Entry 4JDI (X-ray diffraction, 1.85 A resolution); this record covers chains A and B.

# Chain A
Molecule: Serine/threonine-protein kinase PAK 4
From: Homo sapiens
Notes: EC 2.7.11.1
UniProtKB: O96013 (PAK4_HUMAN); residues 286-591 here = UniProt positions 286-591
Chain sequence (346 residues; numbered 246 to 591; the number before each row is that of its first residue):
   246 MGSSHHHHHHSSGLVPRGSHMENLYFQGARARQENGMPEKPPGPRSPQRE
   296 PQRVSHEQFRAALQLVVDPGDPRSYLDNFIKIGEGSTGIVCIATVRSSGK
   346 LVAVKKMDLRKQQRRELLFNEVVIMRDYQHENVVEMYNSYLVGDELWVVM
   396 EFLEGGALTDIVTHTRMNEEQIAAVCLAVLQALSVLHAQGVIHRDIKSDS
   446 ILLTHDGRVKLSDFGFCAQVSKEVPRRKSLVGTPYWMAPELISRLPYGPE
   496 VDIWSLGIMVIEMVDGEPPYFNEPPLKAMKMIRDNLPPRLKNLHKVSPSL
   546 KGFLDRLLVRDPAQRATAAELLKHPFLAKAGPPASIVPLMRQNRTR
Not modelled in the structure: 246-299, 590-591
Construct notes: expression tag (246-285)
Modified / non-standard residues: Ser474 (phosphoserine; SEP)
Ion coordination: Mg2+ site 1: Asp458 (together with AMP-PNP)
Small-molecule neighbours: AMP-PNP (ANP; phosphoaminophosphonic acid-adenylate ester): Ile327, Gly328, Glu329, Gly330, Ser331, Thr332, Gly333, Val335, Ala348, Lys350, Glu366, Val379, Met395, Glu396, Phe397, Leu398, Ala402, Asp444, Leu447, Asp458
From the paper describing this entry:
  - post-translational modification sites: Ser474
  - specificity-determining residues: Phe461

# Chain B
Molecule: Paktide S
Chain sequence (7 residues; numbered -4 to 2; the number before each row is that of its first residue; numbers below 1 keep their minus sign (Arg-4 is residue -4)):
    -4 RRRRSWY
Not modelled in the structure: 2

# How chain A and chain B interact
Residue-residue contacts - 30 pairs, chain A then chain B:
  Gly330(A) - Arg-1(B)
  Ser331(A) - Arg-1(B)  hydrogen bond
  Ser331(A) - Ser0(B)  hydrogen bond (side chain-backbone)
  Thr404(A) - Arg-2(B)
  Asp440(A) - Ser0(B)  hydrogen bond
  Lys442(A) - Arg-2(B)  hydrogen bond (side chain-backbone)
  Lys442(A) - Ser0(B)  hydrogen bond
  Ser443(A) - Arg-2(B)  hydrogen bond
  Asp444(A) - Arg-2(B)  salt bridge
  Phe461(A) - Ser0(B)
  Phe461(A) - Trp1(B)
  Val476(A) - Trp1(B)
  Gly477(A) - Ser0(B)
  Gly477(A) - Trp1(B)  hydrogen bond (backbone-backbone)
  Thr478(A) - Arg-2(B)
  Thr478(A) - Arg-1(B)
  Thr478(A) - Ser0(B)  hydrogen bond
  Pro479(A) - Arg-1(B)
  Pro479(A) - Trp1(B)
  Tyr480(A) - Arg-4(B)
  Tyr480(A) - Arg-3(B)
  Trp481(A) - Arg-2(B)
  Glu507(A) - Arg-2(B)  salt bridge
  Glu512(A) - Arg-4(B)  salt bridge
  Phe516(A) - Arg-4(B)
  Phe516(A) - Arg-3(B)
  Phe516(A) - Arg-2(B)
  Asn517(A) - Arg-4(B)  hydrogen bond
  Leu521(A) - Trp1(B)  hydrophobic
  Met524(A) - Trp1(B)  hydrophobic
Also at the interface, not in a pair above, chain A (25 interface residues in all): Glu329, Thr408, Leu475, Met482, Pro520
Interface features reported in the paper:
  - pairs named by the authors: Phe461(A)-Ser0(B)

# In short
Chain A and chain B form an interface of 25 and 6 residues respectively; the contacts include 9 hydrogen bonds
and 3 salt bridges. Polar pairs include Asp444(A)-Arg-2(B), Glu507(A)-Arg-2(B) and Glu512(A)-Arg-4(B). The
authors report a contact between Phe461(A) and Ser0(B). Chain A binds AMP-PNP. From the paper: the specificity
determinant Phe461(A); a modification site at Ser474(A).
Here chain A is Serine/threonine-protein kinase PAK 4 (Homo sapiens) and chain B is Paktide S. Entry 4JDI
(Crystal structure of Serine/threonine-protein kinase PAK 4 in complex with Paktide S peptide substrate) was
determined by X-ray diffraction (same publication as 4JDH, 4JDJ and 4JDK).
